Entry 6ILK (electron microscopy, 3.00 A resolution); this record covers chains B and D of the 5 polymer chains in the assembly.

# Chain B
Molecule: Capsid protein VP2
From: Echovirus E6
Chain sequence (252 residues; numbered 10 to 261; the number before each row is that of its first residue):
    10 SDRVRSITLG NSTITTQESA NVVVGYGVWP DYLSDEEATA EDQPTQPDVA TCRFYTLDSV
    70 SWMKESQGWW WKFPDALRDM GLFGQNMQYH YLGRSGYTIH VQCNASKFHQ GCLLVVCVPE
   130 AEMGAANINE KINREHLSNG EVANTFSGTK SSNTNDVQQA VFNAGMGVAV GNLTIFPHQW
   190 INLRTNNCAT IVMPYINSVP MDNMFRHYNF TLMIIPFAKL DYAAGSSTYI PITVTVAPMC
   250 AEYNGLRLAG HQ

# Chain D
Molecule: Capsid protein VP4
From: Echovirus E6
Chain sequence (68 residues; numbered 1 to 68; the number before each row is that of its first residue):
     1 GAQVSTQKTG AHETSLSASG NSIIHYTNIN YYKDAASNSA NRQDFTQDPG KFTEPVKDIM
    61 VKSLPALN
Unresolved in the structure: 14-22

# Interface between chain B and chain D
Pairs across the interface - 15 pairs, chain B then chain D:
  Ser10(B) with Asn68(D)
  Asp11(B) with Ala66(D); Leu67(D); Asn68(D), hydrogen bond (backbone-backbone)
  Arg12(B) with Asn68(D)
  Arg14(B) with Lys57(D); Asp58(D), salt bridge
  Ala29(B) with Leu67(D)
  Asn30(B) with Lys57(D), hydrogen bond (side chain-backbone); Asp58(D); Met60(D)
  Val33(B) with Pro55(D)
  Gly34(B) with Pro55(D)
  Tyr35(B) with Lys51(D); Phe52(D), hydrophobic
Interface residues without a listed pair, chain B (11 interface residues in all): Val31, Val32
Interface residues without a listed pair, chain D (10 interface residues in all): Val56

# In short
11 residues of chain B and 10 residues of chain D are in contact; the contacts include 2 hydrogen bonds and 1
salt bridge. Polar contacts include Arg14(B)-Asp58(D), Asp11(B)-Asn68(D) and Asn30(B)-Lys57(D).
Here chain B is Capsid protein VP2 and chain D is Capsid protein VP4, both from Echovirus E6. Entry 6ILK
(Cryo-EM structure of Echovirus 6 complexed with its attachment receptor CD55 at PH 7.4) was determined by
electron microscopy together with 6ILJ, 6ILL, 6ILM, 6ILN, 6ILO and 6ILP from the same study.
